Entry 7WF7 (electron microscopy, 3.40 A resolution); this record covers chains C and E of the 5 polymer chains in the assembly.

== Chain C ==
Molecule: Guanine nucleotide-binding protein G(I)/G(S)/G(T) subunit beta-1
Organism: Homo sapiens
UniProt: P62873 (GBB1_HUMAN); residue numbers follow UniProt; this construct covers 2-340
Chain sequence (345 residues; row label = number of the first residue in the row; numbers below 1 keep their minus sign (Met-4 is residue -4)):
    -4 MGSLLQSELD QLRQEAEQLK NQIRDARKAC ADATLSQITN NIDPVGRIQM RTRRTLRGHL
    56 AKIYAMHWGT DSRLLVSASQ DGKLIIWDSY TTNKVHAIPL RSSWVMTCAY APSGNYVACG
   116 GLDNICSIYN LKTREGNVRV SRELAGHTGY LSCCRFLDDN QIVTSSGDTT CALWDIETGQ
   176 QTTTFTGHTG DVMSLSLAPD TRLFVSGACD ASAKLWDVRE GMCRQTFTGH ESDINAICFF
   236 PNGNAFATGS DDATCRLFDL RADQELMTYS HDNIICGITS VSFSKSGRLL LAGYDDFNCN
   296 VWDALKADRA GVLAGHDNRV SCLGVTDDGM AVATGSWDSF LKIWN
Not modelled in the structure: -4 to 3
Sequence notes: initiating methionine (-4); expression tag (-3 to 1)
Swiss-Prot annotation at these positions:
  - modified residue: Ser2 (N-acetylserine), His266 (Phosphohistidine)
  - natural variant: Leu30 (L30F: In MRD42; uncertain significance), Arg52 (R52G: In MRD42), Gly64 (G64V: In MRD42), Asp76 (D76E: In MRD42; D76G: In MRD42), Gly77 (G77S: In MRD42), Lys78 (K78R: In MRD42), Ile80 (I80N: In MRD42; I80T: In MRD42), His91 (H91R: In MRD42; uncertain significance), Ala92 (A92T: In MRD42), Pro94 (P94S: In MRD42), Leu95 (L95P: In MRD42), Arg96 (R96L: In MRD42), 5 further natural variant entries in UniProt

== Chain E ==
Molecule: scFv16
Organism: Homo sapiens
Notes: antibody fragment or engineered binder
Chain sequence (247 residues; each row starts with the number of its first residue; note: 3 numbers in that range are skipped by the numbering (no residue carries them; nothing is unmodelled there); a row labelled like 120A-120P holds insertion residues (120A, then the next letters in order)):
     2 VQLVESGGGL VQPGGSRKLS CSASGFAFSS FGMHWVRQAP EKGLEWVAYI SSGSGTIYYA
    62 DTVKGRFTIS RDDPKNTLFL QMTSLRSEDT AMYYCVRSIY YYGSSPFDFW GQGTTLTVS
120A-120P AGGGGSGGGGSGGGGS
   124 SDIVMTQATS SVPVTPGESV SISCRSSKSL LHSNGNTYLY WFLQRPGQSP QLLIYRMSNL
   184 ASGVPDRFSG SGSGTAFTLT ISRLEAEDVG VYYCMQHLEY PLTFGAGTKL EL
Not modelled in the structure: 120A-120P
Cystine bridges: Cys147-Cys217

== Interface between chain C and chain E ==
Residue-residue contacts - 7 pairs, chain C then chain E:
  Arg68(C) - Tyr103(E)
  Asp83(C) - Tyr103(E)
  Arg129(C) - Val2(E)
  Glu130(C) - Gly26(E)
  Glu130(C) - Phe27(E)
  Glu130(C) - Ala28(E)  hydrogen bond (backbone-backbone)
  Gly131(C) - Ala28(E)
Other interface residues (no listed pair), chain C (10 interface residues in all): Asp66, Leu69, Val90, His91, Asn132
Other interface residues (no listed pair), chain E (9 interface residues in all): Ser31, Phe32, Arg98, Tyr102

== Summary ==
10 residues of chain C and 9 residues of chain E are in contact; the contacts include 1 hydrogen bond. The
hydrogen-bonded pair Glu130(C)-Ala28(E) is a backbone contact.
Here chain C is Guanine nucleotide-binding protein G(I)/G(S)/G(T) subunit beta-1 and chain E is scFv16, both
from Homo sapiens. Entry 7WF7 (Cryo-EM of Sphingosine 1-phosphate receptor 1 / Gi complex bound to S1P) was
determined by electron microscopy (same publication as 7EO2 and 7EO4).
